Entry 3QEW (X-ray diffraction, 1.84 A resolution); this record covers chains A and P of the 3 polymer chains in the assembly.

Chain A:
Protein: DNA polymerase
From: Enterobacteria phage RB69
Notes: EC 2.7.7.7
UniProtKB: Q38087 (DPOL_BPR69); numbering as in UniProt (aligned over 1-903)
Chain sequence (903 residues; numbered 1 to 903; the number before each row is that of its first residue):
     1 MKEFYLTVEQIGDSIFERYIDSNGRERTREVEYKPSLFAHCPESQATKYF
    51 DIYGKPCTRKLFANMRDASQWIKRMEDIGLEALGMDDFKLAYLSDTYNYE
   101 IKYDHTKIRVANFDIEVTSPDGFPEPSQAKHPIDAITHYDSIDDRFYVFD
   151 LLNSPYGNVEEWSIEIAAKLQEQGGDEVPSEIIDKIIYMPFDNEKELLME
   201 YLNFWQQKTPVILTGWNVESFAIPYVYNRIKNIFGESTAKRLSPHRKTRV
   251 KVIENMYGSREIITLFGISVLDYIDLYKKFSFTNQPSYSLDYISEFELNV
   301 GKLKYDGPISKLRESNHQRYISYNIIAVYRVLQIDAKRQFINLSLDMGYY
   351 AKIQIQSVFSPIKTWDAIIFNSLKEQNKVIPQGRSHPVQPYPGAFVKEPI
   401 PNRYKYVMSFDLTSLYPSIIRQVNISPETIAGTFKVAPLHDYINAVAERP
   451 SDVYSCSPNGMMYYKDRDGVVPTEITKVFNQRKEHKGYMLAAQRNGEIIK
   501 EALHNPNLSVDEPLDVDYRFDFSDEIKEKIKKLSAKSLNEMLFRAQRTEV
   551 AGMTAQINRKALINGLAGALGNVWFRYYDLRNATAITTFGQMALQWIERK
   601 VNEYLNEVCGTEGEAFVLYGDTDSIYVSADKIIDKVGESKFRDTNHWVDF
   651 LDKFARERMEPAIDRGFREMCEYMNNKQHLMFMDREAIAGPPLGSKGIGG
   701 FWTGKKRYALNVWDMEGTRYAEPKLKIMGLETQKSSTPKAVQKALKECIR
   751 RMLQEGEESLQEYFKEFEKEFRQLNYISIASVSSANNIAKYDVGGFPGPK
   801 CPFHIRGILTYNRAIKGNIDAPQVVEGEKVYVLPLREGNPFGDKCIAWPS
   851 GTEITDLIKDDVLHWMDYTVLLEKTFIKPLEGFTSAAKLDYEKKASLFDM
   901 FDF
Unresolved in the structure: 902-903
Differences from the reference sequence: engineered mutation Ala222 (Asp in Q38087), Ala327 (Asp in Q38087), Ala561 (Leu in Q38087), Gly565 (Ser in Q38087), Ala567 (Tyr in Q38087)
Ion coordination: Ca2+ site 1 near Glu116 (its only coordinating residue here); Ca2+ site 2: Asp411, Leu412, Asp623 (together with 2'-deoxyadenosine 5'-triphosphate); Ca2+ site 3: Asp411, Asp623 (together with 2'-deoxyadenosine 5'-triphosphate); Ca2+ site 4 near Asp411 (its only coordinating residue here); Ca2+ site 5: Asn505, Asn507, Lys531
Small-molecule neighbours: 2'-deoxyadenosine 5'-triphosphate (DTP): Asp411, Leu412, Thr413, Ser414, Leu415, Tyr416, Pro417, Arg482, Lys486, Lys560, Asn564, Thr622, Asp623
UniProt features mapped onto this chain:
  - region: Thr248 to Thr264 (Beta hairpin), Lys705 to Tyr708 (Binding of DNA in B-conformation), Leu897 to Phe903 (Interaction with the polymerase clamp)
  - binding site (Mg(2+)): Asp114, Glu116, Asp411, Leu412, Asp623
  - binding site (substrate): Ser414 to Tyr416, Arg482, Lys560
  - site: Asp621 (Optimization of metal coordination by the polymerase active site), Lys706 (Optimization of metal coordination by the polymerase active site), Asp714 (Essential for viral replication)

Chain P:
Molecule: 13-nt DNA strand
Sequence (13 nucleotides; each row starts with the number of its first residue):
   103 GCGGACTGCTTAC
Modified residues: DOC (2',3'-dideoxycytidine-5'-monophosphate) at position 115

How chain A and chain P interact:
Contacting residue pairs (27):
  Asn284(A) with DT112(P), phosphate contact; DT113(P), hydrogen bond to the phosphate
  Asp621(A) with DOC_115(P), sugar contact
  Thr622(A) with DOC_115(P), sugar contact
  Asp623(A) with DOC_115(P), sugar contact
  Lys706(A) with DA114(P), hydrogen bond to the base; DOC_115(P), sugar contact
  Tyr708(A) with DOC_115(P), hydrogen bond to the phosphate
  Met728(A) with DA114(P), phosphate contact; DOC_115(P), phosphate contact
  Gly729(A) with DT113(P), phosphate contact; DA114(P), hydrogen bond to the phosphate
  Gln733(A) with DT113(P), sugar contact; DA114(P), phosphate contact
  Lys734(A) with DT113(P), phosphate contact
  Ser735(A) with DT112(P), hydrogen bond to the phosphate; DT113(P), hydrogen bond to the phosphate
  Ser783(A) with DC111(P), sugar contact; DT112(P), phosphate contact
  Ser784(A) with DC111(P), phosphate contact; DT112(P), hydrogen bond to the phosphate
  Asn786(A) with DC111(P), hydrogen bond to the phosphate
  Lys790(A) with DG110(P), salt bridge to the phosphate
  Tyr791(A) with DT109(P), hydrogen bond to the phosphate; DG110(P), hydrogen bond to the phosphate
  His804(A) with DG110(P), phosphate contact; DC111(P), salt bridge to the phosphate
Other interface residues (no listed pair), chain A (25 interface residues in all): Tyr257, Tyr626, Ile727, Ser736, Val782, Ala785, Pro802, Lys829

In short:
Chain A and chain P form an interface of 25 and 7 residues respectively, with 10 hydrogen bonds and 2 salt
bridges. Among the polar pairs are Lys706(A)-DA114(P), Asn284(A)-DT113(P) and Tyr708(A)-DOC_115(P). Ligands of
chain A: 2'-deoxyadenosine 5'-triphosphate.
Here chain A is DNA polymerase (Enterobacteria phage RB69) and chain P is a 13-nt DNA strand. Entry 3QEW (RB69
DNA Polymerase (L561A/S565G/Y567A) Ternary Complex with dDTP Opposite dT) was determined by X-ray diffraction.
